PDB entry 6YZ7 | X-ray diffraction, 3.30 A resolution | chains AAA and BBB of the 4 polymer chains in the assembly

# Chain AAA
Protein: Spike glycoprotein
Organism: Severe acute respiratory syndrome coronavirus 2
Reference sequence: P0DTC2 (SPIKE_SARS2); residue numbers follow UniProt; this construct covers 330-532
Chain sequence (210 residues; numbered 330 to 539; the number before each row is that of its first residue):
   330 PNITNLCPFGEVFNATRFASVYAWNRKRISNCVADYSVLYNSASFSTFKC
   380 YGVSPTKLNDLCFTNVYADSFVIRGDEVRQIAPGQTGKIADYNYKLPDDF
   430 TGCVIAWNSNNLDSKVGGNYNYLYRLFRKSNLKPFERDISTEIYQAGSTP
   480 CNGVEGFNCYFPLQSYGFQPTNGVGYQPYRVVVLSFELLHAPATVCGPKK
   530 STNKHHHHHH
Unresolved in the structure: 330-333, 529-539
Differences from the reference sequence: expression tag (533-539)
Disulfide bonds: Cys336-Cys361, Cys379-Cys432, Cys391-Cys525, Cys480-Cys488
Glycans and other covalent adducts: N-acetylglucosamine (NAG) linked to Asn343
UniProt features mapped onto this chain:
  - region: Arg403 to Asp405 (Integrin-binding motif), Asn448 to Phe456 (Immunodominant HLA epitope recognized by the CD8+)
  - glycosylation (N-linked (GlcNAc...) asparagine): Asn331 (complex), Asn343 (complex)
  - natural variant: Gly339 (G339D: In strain: Omicron/BA.1, Omicron/BA.2 and 4 more; G339H: In strain: Omicron/BA.2.75, Omicron/XBB.1.5 and 1 more), Arg346 (R346K: In strain: Mu/B.1.621; R346T: In strain: Omicron/BQ.1.1, Omicron/XBB.1.5 and 1 more), Leu368 (L368I: In strain: Omicron/XBB.1.5, Omicron/EG.5.1), Ser371 (S371F: In strain: Omicron/BA.2, Omicron/BA.2.12.1 and 6 more; S371L: In strain: Omicron/BA.1), Ser373 (S373P: In strain: Omicron/BA.1, Omicron/BA.2 and 7 more), Ser375 (S375F: In strain: Omicron/BA.1, Omicron/BA.2 and 7 more), Thr376 (T376A: In strain: Omicron/BA.2, Omicron/BA.2.12.1 and 5 more), Asp405 (D405N: In strain: Omicron/BA.2, Omicron/BA.2.12.1 and 6 more), Arg408 (R408S: In strain: Omicron/BA.2, Omicron/BA.2.12.1 and 6 more), Lys417 (K417N: In strain: Beta/B.1.351, Omicron/BA.1 and 8 more; K417T: In strain: Gamma/P.1), Asn440 (N440K: In strain: Omicron/BA.1, Omicron/BA.2 and 7 more), Lys444 (K444T: In strain: Omicron/BQ.1.1), 16 further natural variant entries in UniProt
  - mutagenesis: Asn331 (N331Q: Reduced viral infectivity), Asn343 (N343Q: Reduced viral infectivity), Leu452 (L452R: Increased resistance to neutralizing antibodies. Decreases HLA binding to NF9 epitope. Increased binding affinity to human ACE2), Tyr453 (Y453F: Decreased HLA binding to NF9 epitope. Increased binding affinity to human ACE2), Ala475 (A475V: Increased resistance to neutralizing antibodies), Val483 (V483A: Increased resistance to neutralizing antibodies), Glu484 (E484D: Increased replication in human TMEM106B overexpressing cells), Phe490 (F490L: Increased resistance to neutralizing antibodies and human covalescent sera neutralization), Gln493 (Q493N: Reduced host ACE2-binding affinity in vitro; Q493Y: Reduced host ACE2-binding affinity in vitro), Asn501 (N501T: Reduced host ACE2-binding affinity in vitro; N501Y: Increased binding affinity to human ACE2), His519 (H519P: Increased resistance to human covalescent sera neutralization)

# Chain BBB
Protein: Antibody Cr3022
Organism: Homo sapiens
Notes: antibody fragment or engineered binder
Chain sequence (229 residues; numbered 0 to 228; the number before each row is that of its first residue; numbering starts at 0):
     0 TQMQLVQSGTEVKKPGESLKISCKGSGYGFITYWIGWVRQMPGKGLEWMG
    50 IIYPGDSETRYSPSFQGQVTISADKSINTAYLQWSSLKASDTAIYYCAGG
   100 SGISTPMDVWGQGTTVTVASTKGPSVFPLAPSSKSTSGGTAALGCLVKDY
   150 FPEPVTVSWNSGALTSGVHTFPAVLQSSGLYSLSSVVTVPSSSLGTQTYI
   200 CNVNHKPSNTKVDKKVEPKSCDKHHHHHH
Unresolved in the structure: 133-136, 220-228
Disulfide bonds: Cys22-Cys96, Cys144-Cys200

# How chain AAA and chain BBB interact
Contacting residue pairs (28):
  Tyr369(AAA) - Gln1(BBB)
  Tyr369(AAA) - Gly28(BBB)
  Tyr369(AAA) - Thr31(BBB)
  Asn370(AAA) - Gln1(BBB)  hydrogen bond
  Asn370(AAA) - Tyr27(BBB)
  Phe374(AAA) - Ile30(BBB)
  Ser375(AAA) - Ile30(BBB)
  Thr376(AAA) - Tyr52(BBB)
  Phe377(AAA) - Ile30(BBB)
  Phe377(AAA) - Thr31(BBB)
  Phe377(AAA) - Tyr52(BBB)  hydrogen bond (backbone-side chain)
  Lys378(AAA) - Trp33(BBB)
  Lys378(AAA) - Tyr52(BBB)
  Lys378(AAA) - Asp55(BBB)  salt bridge
  Lys378(AAA) - Glu57(BBB)
  Cys379(AAA) - Gly101(BBB)
  Cys379(AAA) - Ile102(BBB)  hydrogen bond (backbone-backbone)
  Tyr380(AAA) - Glu57(BBB)
  Tyr380(AAA) - Ile102(BBB)  hydrophobic
  Gly381(AAA) - Ile102(BBB)  hydrogen bond (backbone-backbone)
  Gly381(AAA) - Ser103(BBB)
  Val382(AAA) - Ser100(BBB)
  Ser383(AAA) - Ser100(BBB)  hydrogen bond
  Ser383(AAA) - Thr104(BBB)  hydrogen bond
  Ser383(AAA) - Asp107(BBB)  hydrogen bond
  Pro384(AAA) - Ser100(BBB)
  Thr385(AAA) - Tyr32(BBB)
  Thr385(AAA) - Ser100(BBB)  hydrogen bond
Interface residues without a listed pair, chain AAA (15 interface residues in all): Lys386
Interface residues without a listed pair, chain BBB (17 interface residues in all): Arg59

# Overview
15 residues of chain AAA and 17 residues of chain BBB are in contact, with 8 hydrogen bonds and 1 salt bridge.
Polar pairs include Lys378(AAA)-Asp55(BBB), Asn370(AAA)-Gln1(BBB) and Phe377(AAA)-Tyr52(BBB). Covalently
linked N-acetylglucosamine: at Asn343(AAA). From UniProt: 11 mutagenesis sites on chain AAA.
Here chain AAA is Spike glycoprotein (Severe acute respiratory syndrome coronavirus 2) and chain BBB is
Antibody Cr3022 (Homo sapiens). Entry 6YZ7 (H11-D4, SARS-CoV-2 RBD, CR3022 ternary complex) was determined by
X-ray diffraction.
